6DE7 - chains D and G of the 6 polymer chains in the assembly; structure by X-ray diffraction, 4.12 A resolution (low resolution: residue-level contacts below are approximate; hydrogen-bond / salt-bridge calls are withheld).

# Chain D
Molecule: 35O22 heavy chain
Source organism: Homo sapiens
Sequence (243 residues; numbered 1 to 225 plus 18 insertion-coded residues; the number before each row is that of its first residue; a row labelled like 72A-72H holds insertion residues (72A, then the next letters in order)):
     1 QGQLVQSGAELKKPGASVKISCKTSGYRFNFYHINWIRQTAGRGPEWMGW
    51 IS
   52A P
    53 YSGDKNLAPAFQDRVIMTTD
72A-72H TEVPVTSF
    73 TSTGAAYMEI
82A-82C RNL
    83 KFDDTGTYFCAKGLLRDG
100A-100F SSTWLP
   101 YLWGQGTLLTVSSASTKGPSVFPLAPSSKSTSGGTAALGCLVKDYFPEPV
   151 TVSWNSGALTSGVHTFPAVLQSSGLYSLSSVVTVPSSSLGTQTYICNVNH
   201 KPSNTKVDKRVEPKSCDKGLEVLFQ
Not modelled in the structure: 127-138, 148, 182-192, 212-225
Disulfide bonds: Cys22-Cys92, Cys140-Cys196

# Chain G
Molecule: Envelope glycoprotein gp160
Source organism: Human immunodeficiency virus 1
UniProt: Q2N0S6 (Q2N0S6_9HIV1); the construct lacks a stretch of the UniProt sequence and is renumbered around it, so the offset changes along the chain: 31-141 = UniProt 30-140; 150-185 = UniProt 141-176; 188-309 = UniProt 187-308; 312-321 = UniProt 309-318; 3 more segments
Sequence (483 residues; row label = number of the first residue in the row; note: 13 numbers in that range are skipped by the numbering (no residue carries them; nothing is unmodelled there); a row labelled like 185A-185J holds insertion residues (185A, then the next letters in order)):
    31 AENLWVTVYYGVPVWKDAETTLFCASDAKAYETEKHNVWATHACVPTDPN
    81 PQEIHLENVTEEFNMWKNNMVEQMHTDIISLWCQSLKPCVKLTPLCVTLQ
   131 CTNVTNNITDD
   150 MRGELKNCSFNMTTELRDKKQKVYSLFYRLDVVQIN
185A-185J ENQGNRSNNS
   188 NKEYRLINCNTSAITQACPKVSFEPIPIHYCAPAGFAILKCKDKKFNGTG
   238 PCPSVSTVQCTHGIKPVVSTQLLLNGSLAEEEVMIRSENITNNAKNILVQ
   288 FNTPVQINCTRPNNNTRKSIRI
   312 GPGQAFYATG
  321A D
   322 IIGDIRQAHCNVSKATWNETLGKVVKQLRKHFGNNTIIRFANSSGGDLEV
   372 TTHSFNCGGEFFYCNTSGLFNSTWISN
   400 TSVQGSNSTGSNDSITLPCRIKQIINMWQG
429A-429B CG
   430 IGQAMYAPPIQGVIRCVSNITGLILTRDGGSTNSTTETFRPGGGDMRDNW
   480 RSELYKYKVVKIEPLGVAPTRCKRRVVGRRRRRR
Not modelled in the structure: 31, 185A-185J, 400-410, 506-513
Disulfide bonds: Cys54-Cys74, Cys113-Cys429A, Cys119-Cys205, Cys126-Cys196, Cys131-Cys157, Cys218-Cys247, Cys228-Cys239, Cys296-Cys331, Cys378-Cys445, Cys385-Cys418
Glycans and other covalent adducts: glycan linked to Asn88, Asn332; N-acetylglucosamine (NAG) linked to Asn133, Asn137, Asn156, Asn160, Asn197, Asn234, Asn262, Asn276, Asn295, Asn301, Asn339, Asn355, Asn363, Asn386, Asn392, Asn448
Sequence notes: engineered mutation Cys113 (Asp112 in Q2N0S6), Asn332 (Thr330 in Q2N0S6), Gly429B (Arg426 in Q2N0S6), Cys501 (Ala498 in Q2N0S6), Arg509 (Glu506 in Q2N0S6), Arg510 (Lys507 in Q2N0S6), Arg512 (Ala509 in Q2N0S6), Arg513 (Val510 in Q2N0S6); insertion (429, 429A)
From the paper describing this entry:
  - mutagenesis - D113C: decreased binding to PG16, PGT145 and 35O22
  - conformationally variable residues (side-chain flip): Trp112, Met426, Trp427

# Chain D / chain G interface
Contacting residue pairs (10):
  Arg28(D) - Asn88(G)
  Arg28(D) - Thr90(G)
  Phe31(D) - Asn88(G)
  Tyr53(D) - Glu87(G)
  Tyr53(D) - Asn88(G)
  Pro72D(D) - Thr90(G)
  Pro72D(D) - Pro238(G)
  Thr72F(D) - Glu92(G)
  Ser72G(D) - Thr90(G)
  Ser72G(D) - Glu92(G)
Interface residues without a listed pair, chain D (8 interface residues in all): Glu72B, Arg98
Interface residues without a listed pair, chain G (8 interface residues in all): Val89, Glu91, Pro240

# Overview
The chain D/chain G interface involves 8 residues from each chain. Covalently linked N-acetylglucosamine: at
Asn88(G), Asn133(G), Asn137(G), Asn156(G), Asn160(G) and Asn197(G) and 12 more. The paper reports that D113C
of chain G reduces binding to PG16, PGT145 and 35O22; conformational variability at Trp112(G), Met426(G) and
Trp427(G).
Here chain D is 35O22 heavy chain (Homo sapiens) and chain G is Envelope glycoprotein gp160 (Human
immunodeficiency virus 1). Entry 6DE7 (Crystal Structure at 4.3 A Resolution of Glycosylated HIV-1 Clade A
BG505 SOSIP.664 Prefusion Env Trimer ...) was determined by X-ray diffraction.
